6YWS - chains A and L of the 45 polymer chains in the assembly; structure by electron microscopy, 2.74 A resolution.

Chain A:
Molecule: 3464-nt RNA strand
Source organism: Neurospora crassa OR74A
Sequence (3464 nucleotides; row label = number of the first residue in the row; note: 28 numbers in that range are skipped by the numbering (no residue carries them; nothing is unmodelled there); a row labelled like 1655A-1655Z holds insertion residues (1655A, then the next letters in order)):
     1 AAAUGUAAUG GAUAUAAAGC UUAUGUUUAU AUAUAUAGAC AUAUAUAAGU AUAUAAAGAG
    61 ACUACUACCA AUAGCUACAC UAUGUAUUAA GGAGAGUAUA ACUUAAUUUA UGUUUAUGAU
   121 UUUAUCAUAC CCCUAAAAAU GACACCGAGG AGCAAGGGUC GGGUUAGCAU CCUGGUUCGU
   181 ACACCUUGGU GACCUAGGCU AGUACCAGGU CCCCCUCUAA GGGACUUGUC CCCCUCUAAG
   241 GGACUUGCGU CGGUCCUAUC CUAGGCCGAA UAGGUGAAUA AAUACUUACG GACGGCCUUG
   301 GUCUGUCCUA GAGGUUAUCA ACAUAUGAAC UCUUAGAGAA AUUACUUAAU AAACGAAGUG
   361 AAUUGAAAUA UCUUAUUAAC UUCAGGAAAA GAAAUCAAAC GAGAUUCUAU GAUUAGUGUG
   421 AACGAAAAUA GAGCAGCCUA UUAAAAUAAG UAAAAUGGCU UUAAAGCUGU UUGAAUAUUG
   481 UGGGGAACCU UCCUCAAAGG CUAAAUAUAA UACAUGAGUU ACAGAGAAAA GUACCGUGAG
   541 GGAAAGCUUU GAAAUAGUAG UUUUAUAAGC AGCUCAAGCA AUAAGAAAGC GAGAGCGUAC
   601 CUUUUGCAUA AUGGGUCACC AAGUUAAUUU UAGAUGCGAG CGAAUUUAUU UAUGUUUUUA
   661 CUGAUUAAAC AAUAUAAUGA AUCAUAAUUA UUUUUGUAAC GAGUAUUAGU AUUAAAUCUU
   721 AAUUUAAUAU UAGUAUAAGU UUUCAGUAUG GCGGCUACAU AGCAUAAUCU AUGCAGCCAG
   781 CCAAUAAUUG GAUUUCCAAU CCAAUUUCGG UAAUAAAUAG AUGUGCAUAG UUAAACCGAU
   841 CAUUAAAAUA AUGAAUAGUG UCUAAAGUUA GACCCGAAGC CUGGUGAUCU UACUAUAGUC
   901 AGGACUAUAA AGGUCCGAAC GGGUUAUCGU UGCAAAGAUA UCCGAAGAAC UAUGGUAAGC
   961 GAGUGAAAGA CAACACUGAC UAGGAUAGCU GGUUUUCUGC GAAACCUAUA AUAGUAGGCA
  1021 AUUUAAGUAA CAUCUUAGUA GGUACAGAAC UUAAUCUCAG ACAAGAUGUA GAUUUUCAUA
  1081 CCUAUGUUUA GGUAUGAAAU GCAUUUUUUU UUGUAUACAU CGGGGGAUCG UGAAGAUUUU
  1141 AUCGGUGAGU AUGUAGACUC GGAAUGACAA AGAUGAAUCU UGAAUAAUCA GACAUAGAAU
  1201 GAUAAGGUUG UAUGUCAAAA GGGAAACAGC CCAGAACAAG AGUUAAGGUU CCAAAAUUAU
  1261 UAUUAAGUGA AAUAAAGAAA GUUUUUAUAU AAGUCGACAA GAAGAUGGGC UUGGAAGCAG
  1321 CCAUAAUUUA AAGAUCUCGU AACAGAGCAC UUGUUAAAUC UUAAAAGCAU CGAAAAUUUA
  1381 ACGGAUCUAA AUAAUAUACC GAAACCUUGU CCAUAUGUAA CAUUAGUAAU AAUAUGCUAU
  1441 UAAUGUUAUU UGAUGGGGUA GCAGAACGUU GAGUGAAUCU UAGAUUUUUU UUUUAUAACU
  1501 AAAUAUAGAU GAUAACUCAA GUGAGAAUGG UGACAUGAGU AACAAAAAAG AGUUUAAGGU
  1561 ACCUAAAAGG UAUCUUAGAG UCUCGCCUAA AGCUUAUGGC UACGUCAAGU AACGGCCUCU
  1621 AAGUUUAUAA UCUGAAGAUU AUGACGAUGA GAAAA
1655A-1655Z UAACGCGCAGAAGUGCGCUGCUUUGA
1656A-1656B UA
  1676 CUU
  1687 AUGGUACCAA CAUUUAAAAG UGAAAAUUGU GCAGGAAGGA UCAGUAUCCU UUCAUUCUUA
  1747 UGUGGGGGAG UGGACAAAAC UGAACAGAGU GUAUCUGAAC ACAGAUGAGU CCACACCCCC
  1807 CCCCAUGUAA UGAAUGAAUG ACAAACCGUA CCUAGAAUCU GAAACAAGUA AGCUAGUAGA
  1867 GAAUACGAAG GCGUGAAUGA GAUAACAAUC AUAAAGGAAC UCGGCAAACU AACUACCGUA
  1927 ACUUAGGGAU AAGGAGAGCU CAUUAGUCUC GAUUAAUACG AGUAAAAAGG AAGAAGCAUG
  1987 GAAUAUUGUU GUACGACUGU UUAAUUAAAA CAAAGCACUU UGCAAAAAGA CGAUAAGUCU
  2047 AAGUAUUGAG UGUGAUUUCU GCCCGAUGCC GGCUGGUUAA CGAAUUUUCU AAAUUGAAAA
  2107 AAAAUUUGGU UUCAGAGGAA CCCCCGGUUA AUGGCGGCCU UAGCGUGAGG GUCCUAAGGU
  2167 AGCGAAAUGC CUUGGCCGUU AAAUGCGGUC UUGCAUGAAU GAUGUAACGA UACAACAGCU
  2227 GUCUCUAUGA UUGACUCAGU GAAAUUGGAA UAACUGUGCA GAUACAGUUU ACCUCUAGUU
  2287 AGACGAGAAG ACCCUAUGCA GCUUUACUGU UACUAAUUAU UGAAUACGAU UCUGAAAAUU
  2347 UCCAGUGUAA AAGGUAAUCG AUAAGAUAUA AUUGAAACAC CUUUAUUUUU CUAUCGUAUU
  2407 AUUAAACCUU AAAUUAAGGA ACAAUUGUUA GAAGACAGUU UAUGCGGGGC ACAGGCCCCA
  2467 UAAAGAGUAA AUGGGUGUGU CUAAAAUUUA UAAAUUUAUG UUUGCAAUUU UUUAUAGUGA
  2527 UUAUAUAUCA AAUCAUCUUU AUGCUAUUCA UAGAGUGUAU UUAUUAUAUU CCUUGGGUAC
  2587 AGUAUAAAAA UUAUAUAUGU AUUAAUUUAC AUAUAUUUUU UCUAAGAAAU UAGGUAAGAU
  2647 UUUGUUUAUA GAGAAAUUAG AUGUAAAAAA AAAAUCUUAU GAGGGCGGUA UUUAAUAAUC
  2707 CGCUUCUAAU AUUUUUUUGU AGUUAUUAUU AUAAAUUUAA UAAUAAUCAU GUUUAUUACU
  2767 UAAAAAGCUU AAUGGCUUAA UCUUGCCUUA CUGUUUGAUU AACAACAAAU CUUACAGUCG
  2827 CGUAAGCGGG GCAUAGGAUC ACAAGAUACA AAAAGGAAAG AUCUUGGAUU UUUGGAAAAG
  2887 CUACGCUAGG GAUAACAGGC UAAUUUGCGC AAGAGUGUAC AAAAUGAGUG CGCGGUUUGG
  2947 CACCUCGAUG UCGGCUUGAC UAAUCCUCAU GGAUGCAGAA ACUAUGUAGG GUACGACUGU
  3007 UCGUCGAUUA AAAAGUUACA UGAGCUGGGU UAAAUACGUC GUGAGACAGU AUGGUUUCUA
  3067 UCUUCUAGAG GGAAUUAGAA UAUAAUAAGG AUUAACCUUU GUACGAAAGG AACAUGGGGU
  3127 ACUAUUGUUA UACCUAGUUG UAUAACAGUU UUAUUAACCU CUGGUUUACC UGUUGUUUAU
  3187 GUGCCUUAUA UUAAUUUCAU GUGUGAUGCU CCGCAAGGAU AUUACAGGGA UGUUACCGUC
  3247 ACUUGAGUAA AUACAAUAGC AUAAGCAUGG CAGGAAAGCU AAGUUAGUCA AAAAUAAGUG
  3307 CUGAAAGCAU AUAGGCACGA AAUUUACCUU AAGAUAUUUC UUAAAUAUAC GUAAGAAAAU
  3367 AUUACGUUAA UAGGCUUAGU UUGUAAUAAU CUAGAGAUUU UAAGGAACUA AGUACUAAUU
  3427 UUAUAAAAAA CUGAAUGAUU AAUAUAUCUU ACAUUUUC
Disordered / not traced: 1-4, 35-40, 121-309, 646-817, 1084-1089, 1129-1135, 1433-1437, 1655A-1655Z, 1656A-1656B, 1687, 1728-1828, 1959-1963, 2146-2155, 2493-2504, 2525-2528, 2561-2576, 2695-2703, 2738-2743, 2952-2957, 3135-3148, 3194-3231, 3460-3464
Metal / ion sites: Mg2+ site 1 near A105 (its only coordinating residue here); Mg2+ site 2 near A312 (its only coordinating residue here); Mg2+ site 3 near A328 (its only coordinating residue here); Mg2+ site 4 near A335 (its only coordinating residue here); Mg2+ site 5: A335, G336; Mg2+ site 6 near A367 (its only coordinating residue here); Mg2+ site 7 near G411 (its only coordinating residue here); Mg2+ site 8 near A415 (its only coordinating residue here); Mg2+ site 9: A448, A497; Mg2+ site 10: A453, G466; Mg2+ site 11 near A453 (its only coordinating residue here); Mg2+ site 12 near A465 (its only coordinating residue here); 126 more Mg2+ sites not listed; 9 more K+ sites not listed
Ligand contacts:
  - NAD (nicotinamide-adenine-dinucleotide): A2755, G2757, U2758, U2759, U2760
  - spermine (SPM): G1248, U1249, U1250, C1251, A1270, A1271, C1382, G1383, G1384, U1392
Reported in the primary citation:
  - binding site for NAD: A2755, U2759

Chain L:
Protein: 50S ribosomal protein L17
Source organism: Neurospora crassa OR74A
UniProt: Q1K8C8 (Q1K8C8_NEUCR); numbering as in UniProt (aligned over 1-193)
Amino-acid sequence (193 residues; row label = number of the first residue in the row):
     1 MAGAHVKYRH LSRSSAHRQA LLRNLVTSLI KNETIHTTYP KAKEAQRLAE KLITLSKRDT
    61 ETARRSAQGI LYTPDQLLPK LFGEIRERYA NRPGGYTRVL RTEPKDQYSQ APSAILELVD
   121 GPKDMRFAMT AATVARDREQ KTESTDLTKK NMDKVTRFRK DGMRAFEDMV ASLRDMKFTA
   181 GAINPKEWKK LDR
Disordered / not traced: 1

Interface between chain A and chain L:
Residue-residue contacts (139):
  A1548(A) - His17(L)  stacking on the base
  A1548(A) - Ala20(L)  base contact
  A1549(A) - Arg13(L)  hydrogen bond to the sugar
  A1549(A) - His17(L)  hydrogen bond to the sugar
  G1550(A) - Leu21(L)  sugar contact
  G1550(A) - Leu25(L)  sugar contact
  G1550(A) - Thr37(L)  phosphate contact
  G1550(A) - Lys41(L)  salt bridge to the phosphate
  A1551(A) - Ser28(L)  sugar contact
  A1551(A) - Asn32(L)  sugar contact
  A1551(A) - Ile35(L)  phosphate contact
  A1551(A) - His36(L)  phosphate contact
  A1551(A) - Thr37(L)  hydrogen bond to the phosphate
  A1551(A) - Lys105(L)  salt bridge to the phosphate
  G1552(A) - Ile35(L)  phosphate contact
  G1552(A) - His36(L)  hydrogen bond to the phosphate
  G1552(A) - Lys105(L)  salt bridge to the phosphate
  C1562(A) - Ala180(L)  sugar contact
  C1562(A) - Gly181(L)  phosphate contact
  C1563(A) - Ala180(L)  sugar contact
  C1563(A) - Gly181(L)  phosphate contact
  C1574(A) - Gln107(L)  phosphate contact
  U1575(A) - Gln107(L)  phosphate contact
  C1582(A) - Lys31(L)  hydrogen bond to the sugar
  U1583(A) - Asn24(L)  hydrogen bond to the sugar
  U1583(A) - Tyr72(L)  sugar contact
  U1583(A) - Thr73(L)  sugar contact
  C1584(A) - Ala20(L)  sugar contact
  C1584(A) - Asn24(L)  sugar contact
  C1584(A) - Tyr72(L)  sugar contact
  A1882(A) - Asp106(L)  hydrogen bond to the base
  A1882(A) - Tyr108(L)  stacking on the base
  U1884(A) - Tyr108(L)  hydrogen bond to the base
  G1885(A) - Ser109(L)  hydrogen bond to the base
  A1886(A) - Thr38(L)  phosphate contact
  A1886(A) - Ala111(L)  sugar contact
  G1887(A) - Ser12(L)  base contact
  G1887(A) - Thr38(L)  hydrogen bond to the phosphate
  G1887(A) - Pro40(L)  sugar contact
  G1887(A) - Lys41(L)  salt bridge to the phosphate
  A1888(A) - Arg9(L)  salt bridge to the phosphate
  A1888(A) - Ser12(L)  hydrogen bond to the base
  U1889(A) - Val6(L)  phosphate contact
  U1889(A) - Leu11(L)  base contact
  U1889(A) - Ser12(L)  hydrogen bond to the base
  A1890(A) - Ala2(L)  phosphate contact
  A1891(A) - Ala2(L)  hydrogen bond to the phosphate
  U2234(A) - Ala2(L)  phosphate contact
  U2234(A) - Gly3(L)  phosphate contact
  G2235(A) - Gly3(L)  phosphate contact
  G2235(A) - Ala4(L)  hydrogen bond to the phosphate
  A2236(A) - His10(L)  salt bridge to the phosphate
  U2237(A) - His10(L)  salt bridge to the phosphate
  U2237(A) - Arg13(L)  sugar contact
  U2237(A) - Arg18(L)  salt bridge to the phosphate
  U2238(A) - Ser12(L)  phosphate contact
  U2238(A) - Arg13(L)  phosphate contact
  A2244(A) - Tyr108(L)  hydrogen bond to the sugar
  A2244(A) - Ser109(L)  sugar contact
  A2244(A) - Gln110(L)  sugar contact
  G2245(A) - Tyr108(L)  hydrogen bond to the base
  U3173(A) - Lys7(L)  salt bridge to the phosphate
  U3173(A) - Ser15(L)  hydrogen bond to the phosphate
  A3174(A) - Tyr8(L)  stacking on the base
  A3174(A) - Arg9(L)  hydrogen bond to the base
  A3174(A) - Ser15(L)  hydrogen bond to the phosphate
  A3174(A) - Arg18(L)  salt bridge to the phosphate
  A3174(A) - Gln19(L)  sugar contact
  A3174(A) - Leu22(L)  base contact
  A3174(A) - Glu44(L)  hydrogen bond to the base
  A3174(A) - Arg47(L)  hydrogen bond to the base
  A3185(A) - Asp75(L)  sugar contact
  U3186(A) - Asp75(L)  sugar contact
  U3268(A) - Arg65(L)  sugar contact
  U3268(A) - Gln68(L)  hydrogen bond to the sugar
  A3269(A) - Arg65(L)  phosphate contact
  A3269(A) - Gln68(L)  hydrogen bond to the sugar
  A3269(A) - Gly69(L)  sugar contact
  A3270(A) - Arg23(L)  hydrogen bond to the phosphate
  A3270(A) - Gly69(L)  sugar contact
  C3272(A) - Ala16(L)  phosphate contact
  G3284(A) - Ala4(L)  sugar contact
  G3284(A) - His5(L)  sugar contact
  C3285(A) - Ala2(L)  hydrogen bond to the sugar
  C3285(A) - Gly3(L)  sugar contact
  C3285(A) - Ala4(L)  sugar contact
  G3357(A) - Arg101(L)  salt bridge to the phosphate
  U3358(A) - Tyr39(L)  hydrogen bond to the phosphate
  U3358(A) - Arg101(L)  salt bridge to the phosphate
  A3359(A) - Tyr39(L)  hydrogen bond to the phosphate
  A3363(A) - His5(L)  hydrogen bond to the base
  U3373(A) - Lys150(L)  hydrogen bond to the base
  G3379(A) - Arg47(L)  phosphate contact
  G3379(A) - Gly95(L)  base contact
  G3380(A) - Glu50(L)  hydrogen bond to the sugar
  G3380(A) - Lys51(L)  salt bridge to the phosphate
  G3380(A) - Pro93(L)  hydrogen bond to the base
  G3380(A) - Gly94(L)  sugar contact
  G3380(A) - Gly95(L)  hydrogen bond to the sugar
  C3381(A) - Lys51(L)  salt bridge to the phosphate
  C3381(A) - Thr54(L)  hydrogen bond to the phosphate
  C3381(A) - Gly94(L)  sugar contact
  A3391(A) - Thr62(L)  hydrogen bond to the base
  A3392(A) - Glu61(L)  hydrogen bond to the sugar
  A3392(A) - Arg65(L)  sugar contact
  G3410(A) - Thr60(L)  phosphate contact
  G3410(A) - Thr62(L)  hydrogen bond to the sugar
  G3411(A) - Arg58(L)  sugar contact
  G3411(A) - Thr60(L)  hydrogen bond to the phosphate
  G3411(A) - Thr62(L)  phosphate contact
  A3412(A) - Arg58(L)  salt bridge to the phosphate
  C3421(A) - Arg92(L)  hydrogen bond to the phosphate
  C3421(A) - Pro93(L)  sugar contact
  C3421(A) - Gly94(L)  hydrogen bond to the sugar
  C3421(A) - Gly95(L)  hydrogen bond to the sugar
  C3421(A) - Arg157(L)  salt bridge to the phosphate
  C3421(A) - Phe158(L)  sugar contact
  U3422(A) - Arg92(L)  salt bridge to the phosphate
  U3422(A) - Gly95(L)  sugar contact
  U3422(A) - Thr97(L)  hydrogen bond to the sugar
  U3422(A) - Arg98(L)  hydrogen bond to the phosphate
  A3423(A) - Arg98(L)  salt bridge to the phosphate
  A3423(A) - Arg126(L)  salt bridge to the phosphate
  A3423(A) - Lys154(L)  salt bridge to the phosphate
  A3424(A) - Arg126(L)  salt bridge to the phosphate
  U3425(A) - Arg126(L)  base contact
  U3425(A) - Leu147(L)  sugar contact
  U3425(A) - Lys150(L)  base contact
  U3425(A) - Asn151(L)  hydrogen bond to the base
  U3425(A) - Lys154(L)  hydrogen bond to the base
  U3426(A) - Thr145(L)  hydrogen bond to the base
  U3426(A) - Leu147(L)  sugar contact
  U3426(A) - Thr148(L)  hydrogen bond to the base
  U3426(A) - Asn151(L)  hydrogen bond to the base
  U3427(A) - Arg136(L)  base contact
  U3427(A) - Thr145(L)  base contact
  U3427(A) - Pro185(L)  hydrogen bond to the sugar
  U3427(A) - Trp188(L)  base contact
  U3428(A) - Lys189(L)  base contact
Also at the interface, not in a pair above, chain A (64 interface residues in all): C2243, G3271, G3361, A3362, A3413
Also at the interface, not in a pair above, chain L (87 interface residues in all): Ser14, Lys43, Gln46, Leu55, Ala63, Tyr96, Val99, Pro112, Thr133, Asp137

Overview:
The interface between chain A and chain L involves 64 residues on one side and 87 on the other, with 48
hydrogen bonds, 21 salt bridges and 3 aromatic stacking contacts. Polar pairs include A1882(A)-Asp106(L),
U1884(A)-Tyr108(L) and G1885(A)-Ser109(L). Bound to chain A: spermine and NAD. The paper reports a binding
site for NAD at A2755(A) and U2759(A).
Chain A is a 3464-nt RNA strand and chain L is 50S ribosomal protein L17, both from Neurospora crassa OR74A;
the structure, The structure of the large subunit of the mitoribosome from Neurospora crassa, was determined
by electron microscopy (same publication as 6YW5, 6YWE, 6YWV, 6YWX and 6YWY).
